Entry 5AR8 (X-ray diffraction, 2.79 A resolution); this record covers chains A and B.

# Chain A (and B)
Name: Receptor-interacting serine/threonine-protein kinase 2
From: Homo sapiens
Notes: EC 2.7.10.2, 2.7.11.1; fragment: kinase domain, residues 1-310; chain B of this document is another copy of the same molecule, construct and numbering; everything in this record applies to it too
UniProt: O43353 (RIPK2_HUMAN); residue numbers follow UniProt; this construct covers 1-310
Sequence (326 residues; row label = number of the first residue in the row; numbers below 1 keep their minus sign (Met-15 is residue -15)):
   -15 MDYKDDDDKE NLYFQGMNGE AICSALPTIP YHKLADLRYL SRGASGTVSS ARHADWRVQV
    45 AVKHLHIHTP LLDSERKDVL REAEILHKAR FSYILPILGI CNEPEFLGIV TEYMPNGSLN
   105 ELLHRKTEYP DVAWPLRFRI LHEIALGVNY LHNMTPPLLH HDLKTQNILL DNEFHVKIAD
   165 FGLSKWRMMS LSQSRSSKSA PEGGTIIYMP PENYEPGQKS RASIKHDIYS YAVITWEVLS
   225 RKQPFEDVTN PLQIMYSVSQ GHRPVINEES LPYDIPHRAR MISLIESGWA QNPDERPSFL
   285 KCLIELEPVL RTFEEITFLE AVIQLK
Unresolved in the structure: -15 to 8, 50-63, 87-90, 166-187, 199-205 (chain B: -15 to 7, 50-59, 168-186)
Construct notes: expression tag (-15 to 0)
Small-molecule neighbours: XYW (2,6-bis(fluoranyl)-N-[3-[5-[2-[(3-methylsulfonylphenyl)amino]pyrimidin-4-yl]-2-morpholin-4-yl-1,3-thiazol-4-yl]phenyl]benzenesulfonamide): Leu24, Ser25, Val32, Ala45, Lys47, Leu70, Leu79, Ile81, Ile93, Thr95, Glu96, Tyr97, Met98, Pro99, Gly101, Ser102, Glu105, Gln150, Leu153, Ile162, Ala163, Asp164, Phe165

# How chain A and chain B interact
Pairs across the interface (49):
  Ala9(A) with Ser8(B); Lys72(B)
  Asp39(A) with Asn133(B), hydrogen bond (backbone-side chain); Asn137(B)
  Trp40(A) with Leu130(B); Tyr134(B)
  Arg41(A) with Leu287(B); Ile288(B); Glu291(B), salt bridge
  Val42(A) with Phe75(B), hydrophobic; Leu130(B), hydrophobic
  Glu68(A) with Ser8(B), hydrogen bond (backbone-backbone)
  His71(A) with Ser8(B); Arg74(B), hydrogen bond
  Lys72(A) with Ser8(B); Ala9(B)
  Arg74(A) with Arg74(B)
  Phe75(A) with Val42(B), hydrophobic
  Ser76(A) with Glu96(B), hydrogen bond
  Leu82(A) with Arg74(B)
  Glu96(A) with Ser76(B), hydrogen bond
  Arg123(A) with Glu157(B), salt bridge
  Leu130(A) with Trp40(B); Arg41(B); Val42(B), hydrophobic
  Asn133(A) with Asp39(B), hydrogen bond (side chain-backbone)
  Tyr134(A) with Trp40(B)
  Asn137(A) with Asp39(B)
  Asn156(A) with His159(B)
  Glu157(A) with Arg123(B), salt bridge; Glu157(B); His159(B), salt bridge; Leu303(B)
  His159(A) with Glu157(B), salt bridge
  Leu284(A) with Arg41(B)
  Leu287(A) with Arg41(B)
  Ile288(A) with Arg41(B)
  Glu291(A) with Arg41(B), salt bridge
  Glu299(A) with Asn156(B), hydrogen bond; Lys310(B)
  Ile300(A) with Lys310(B)
  Leu303(A) with Glu157(B); Val306(B), hydrophobic
  Ile307(A) with Ile300(B), hydrophobic; Leu303(B), hydrophobic; Glu304(B); Ile307(B), hydrophobic
  Lys310(A) with Ile300(B); Leu303(B)
Also at the interface, not in a pair above, chain A (33 interface residues in all): Tyr77, Ile81, Val306
Also at the interface, not in a pair above, chain B (31 interface residues in all): Ala38, Leu82, Leu284

# Overview
33 residues of chain A and 31 residues of chain B are in contact, with 7 hydrogen bonds and 6 salt bridges.
Polar pairs include Arg41(A)-Glu291(B), Arg123(A)-Glu157(B) and Glu157(A)-His159(B). Chain A binds compound
XYW.
Both chains are Receptor-interacting serine/threonine-protein kinase 2 (Homo sapiens). Entry 5AR8 (RIP2 Kinase
Catalytic Domain (1 - 310) complex with Biphenylsulfonamide) was determined by X-ray diffraction (same
publication as 5AR2, 5AR3, 5AR4, 5AR5 and 5AR7).
